9FVR - chains A and D of the 4 polymer chains in the assembly; structure by X-ray diffraction, 3.10 A resolution.

[Chain A (and D)]
Protein: Transcriptional repressor NrdR
From: Escherichia coli
Notes: chain D of this document is another copy of the same molecule, construct and numbering; everything in this record applies to it too
UniProt: P0A8D0 (NRDR_ECOLI); numbering as in UniProt (aligned over 1-149)
Amino-acid sequence (155 residues; numbered 1 to 155; the number before each row is that of its first residue):
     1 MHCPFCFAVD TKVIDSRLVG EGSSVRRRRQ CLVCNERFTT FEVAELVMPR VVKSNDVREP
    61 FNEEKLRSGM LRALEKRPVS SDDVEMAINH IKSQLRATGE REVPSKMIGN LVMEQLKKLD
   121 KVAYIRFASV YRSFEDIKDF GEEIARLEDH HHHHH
Disordered / not traced: 151-155 (chain D: 152-155)
Modified positions: Mse1, Mse48, Mse70, Mse86, Mse107, Mse113 (selenomethionine; parent Met)
Construct notes: conflict Asp139 (Glu in P0A8D0); expression tag (150-155)
Ion coordination: Zn2+: Cys3, Cys6, Cys31, Cys34
Small-molecule neighbours:
  - ATP (adenosine-5'-triphosphate): Val51, Lys53, Ser54, Glu59, Pro60, Phe61, Asn62, Lys65, Leu66, Ser105, Ile108, Gly109, Val112, Phe127, Tyr131
  - 2'-deoxyadenosine 5'-triphosphate (DTP), molecule 1: Lys53, Lys65, Gly69, Arg72, Ala73, Arg126, Phe127, Val130, Tyr131
  - 2'-deoxyadenosine 5'-triphosphate (DTP), molecule 2: Arg72, Glu75, Lys76
Swiss-Prot annotation at these positions:
  - zinc finger: Cys3 to Cys34
From the paper describing this entry:
  - Zn2+ coordination: Cys3, Cys6, Cys31, Cys34
  - binding site for 2'-deoxyadenosine 5'-triphosphate: Asn55
  - mutagenesis - K53A: abolished binding to second nucleotide (citing earlier work)

[Chain A / chain D interface]
Contacting residue pairs (51; chain A residue first):
  Mse1(A) with Leu18(D); Glu21(D); Gly22(D)
  His2(A) with Gly22(D); Ser23(D); Val25(D); Glu42(D), salt bridge
  Pro4(A) with Leu46(D), hydrophobic; Arg96(D), hydrogen bond (backbone-side chain)
  Glu21(A) with Mse1(D)
  Gly22(A) with Mse1(D); His2(D)
  Ser23(A) with Mse1(D); His2(D)
  Val25(A) with His2(D)
  Arg27(A) with Arg27(D); Glu42(D), salt bridge
  Arg29(A) with Glu42(D), salt bridge
  Phe38(A) with Ala44(D), hydrophobic
  Thr39(A) with Ala44(D); Glu45(D), hydrogen bond (backbone-backbone)
  Thr40(A) with Glu42(D), hydrogen bond; Val43(D)
  Phe41(A) with Phe41(D); Glu42(D); Val43(D), hydrogen bond (backbone-backbone); Glu45(D)
  Glu42(A) with His2(D), salt bridge; Arg27(D), salt bridge; Arg29(D), salt bridge; Thr40(D), hydrogen bond; Phe41(D); Glu42(D)
  Val43(A) with Thr40(D); Phe41(D), hydrogen bond (backbone-backbone)
  Ala44(A) with Thr39(D); Thr40(D)
  Glu45(A) with Thr39(D), hydrogen bond (backbone-backbone)
  Leu46(A) with Pro4(D), hydrophobic
  Arg50(A) with Ser81(D)
  Asp56(A) with Pro78(D)
  Val57(A) with Lys76(D)
  Arg58(A) with Pro78(D); Val79(D), hydrogen bond (side chain-backbone); Ser80(D)
  Ser93(A) with Glu36(D)
  Arg101(A) with Ser81(D); Asp82(D); Mse86(D)
  Glu102(A) with Ser80(D); Ser81(D), hydrogen bond (side chain-backbone)
Interface residues without a listed pair, chain A (28 interface residues in all): Phe5, Ser24, Arg96
Interface residues without a listed pair, chain D (32 interface residues in all): Phe5, Ser24, Phe38, Arg77, Glu85

[Overview]
The interface between chain A and chain D involves 28 residues on one side and 32 on the other; the contacts
include 9 hydrogen bonds and 6 salt bridges. Among the polar pairs are His2(A)-Glu42(D), Arg27(A)-Glu42(D) and
Arg29(A)-Glu42(D). The paper reports a binding site for 2'-deoxyadenosine 5'-triphosphate at Asn55(A); K53A of
chain A abolishes binding to second nucleotide.
Chain A and chain D are both Transcriptional repressor NrdR (Escherichia coli); the structure, Transcription
repressor NrdR from E. coli, ATP/dATP-bound state, SeMet protein, was determined by X-ray diffraction,
deposited together with 9FXK and 9FZF.
